PDB entry 3BM3 | X-ray diffraction, 1.70 A resolution | chains D and B of the 4 polymer chains in the assembly

[Chain D]
Molecule: 11-nt DNA strand
Sequence (11 nucleotides; each row starts with the number of its first residue; numbers below 1 keep their minus sign (DG-6 is residue -6)):
    -6 GGTACCTGGA T

[Chain B]
Protein: PspGI restriction endonuclease
Organism: Pyrococcus sp. GI-H
UniProtKB: O93646 (O93646_9EURY); numbering as in UniProt (aligned over 1-272)
Chain sequence (272 residues; row label = number of the first residue in the row):
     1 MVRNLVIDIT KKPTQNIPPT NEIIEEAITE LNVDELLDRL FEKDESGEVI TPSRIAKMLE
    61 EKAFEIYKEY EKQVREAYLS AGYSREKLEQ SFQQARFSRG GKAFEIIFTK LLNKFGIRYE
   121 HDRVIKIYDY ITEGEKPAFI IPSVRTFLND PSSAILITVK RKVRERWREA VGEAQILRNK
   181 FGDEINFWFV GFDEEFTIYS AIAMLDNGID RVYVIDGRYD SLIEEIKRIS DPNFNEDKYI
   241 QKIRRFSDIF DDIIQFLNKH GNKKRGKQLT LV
Disordered / not traced: 1-2, 261-272
Construct notes: engineered mutation Ala138 (Asp in O93646), Thr146 (Ala in O93646)
Modified residues: Mse1 (selenomethionine); Mse58 (selenomethionine; parent Met); Mse204 (selenomethionine; parent Met)

[Interface between chain D and chain B]
Contacting residue pairs (33):
  DG-5(D) - Glu133(B)  phosphate contact
  DT-4(D) - Glu133(B)  phosphate contact
  DA-3(D) - Glu133(B)  phosphate contact
  DA-3(D) - Gly134(B)  phosphate contact
  DA-3(D) - Lys136(B)  sugar contact
  DC-2(D) - Phe97(B)  sugar contact
  DC-2(D) - Ser98(B)  base contact
  DC-2(D) - Gly101(B)  phosphate contact
  DC-2(D) - Glu105(B)  sugar contact
  DC-2(D) - Lys160(B)  salt bridge to the phosphate
  DC-2(D) - Glu169(B)  phosphate contact
  DC-1(D) - Phe97(B)  base contact
  DC-1(D) - Gly101(B)  phosphate contact
  DC-1(D) - Lys160(B)  phosphate contact
  DC-1(D) - Arg161(B)  hydrogen bond to the phosphate
  DC-1(D) - Arg166(B)  salt bridge to the phosphate
  DT0(D) - Glu60(B)  hydrogen bond to the base
  DT0(D) - Ala63(B)  base contact
  DT0(D) - Phe64(B)  hydrogen bond to the base
  DT0(D) - Tyr67(B)  base contact
  DT0(D) - Arg96(B)  sugar contact
  DT0(D) - Arg99(B)  base contact
  DT0(D) - Gly100(B)  sugar contact
  DT0(D) - Ala103(B)  base contact
  DT0(D) - Arg161(B)  salt bridge to the phosphate
  DT0(D) - Lys162(B)  hydrogen bond to the phosphate
  DG1(D) - Gln93(B)  hydrogen bond to the phosphate
  DG1(D) - Arg96(B)  salt bridge to the phosphate
  DG1(D) - Phe97(B)  sugar contact
  DG1(D) - Lys162(B)  sugar contact
  DG1(D) - Arg164(B)  base contact
  DG1(D) - Arg166(B)  hydrogen bond to the base
  DG2(D) - Arg164(B)  hydrogen bond to the base
Interface residues without a listed pair, chain D (9 interface residues in all): DA3
Interface residues without a listed pair, chain B (24 interface residues in all): Val159, Glu165

[Overview]
Chain D and chain B form an interface of 9 and 24 residues respectively, with 7 hydrogen bonds and 4 salt
bridges. Polar pairs include DT0(D)-Glu60(B), DT0(D)-Phe64(B) and DG1(D)-Arg166(B).
Chain D is an 11-nt DNA strand and chain B is PspGI restriction endonuclease (Pyrococcus sp. GI-H); the
structure, Restriction endonuclease PspGI-substrate DNA complex, was determined by X-ray diffraction.
